PDB entry 5KR8 | X-ray diffraction, 2.12 A resolution | chain A

[Chain A]
Protein: Beta-secretase 1
Source organism: Homo sapiens
Notes: EC 3.4.23.46; engineered mutation(s): UNP residues 14-454
Reference sequence: P56817 (BACE1_HUMAN); residues 1-441 here correspond to UniProt positions 14-454 (UniProt number = residue number + 13)
Amino-acid sequence (455 residues; row label = number of the first residue in the row; numbers below 1 keep their minus sign (Met-13 is residue -13)):
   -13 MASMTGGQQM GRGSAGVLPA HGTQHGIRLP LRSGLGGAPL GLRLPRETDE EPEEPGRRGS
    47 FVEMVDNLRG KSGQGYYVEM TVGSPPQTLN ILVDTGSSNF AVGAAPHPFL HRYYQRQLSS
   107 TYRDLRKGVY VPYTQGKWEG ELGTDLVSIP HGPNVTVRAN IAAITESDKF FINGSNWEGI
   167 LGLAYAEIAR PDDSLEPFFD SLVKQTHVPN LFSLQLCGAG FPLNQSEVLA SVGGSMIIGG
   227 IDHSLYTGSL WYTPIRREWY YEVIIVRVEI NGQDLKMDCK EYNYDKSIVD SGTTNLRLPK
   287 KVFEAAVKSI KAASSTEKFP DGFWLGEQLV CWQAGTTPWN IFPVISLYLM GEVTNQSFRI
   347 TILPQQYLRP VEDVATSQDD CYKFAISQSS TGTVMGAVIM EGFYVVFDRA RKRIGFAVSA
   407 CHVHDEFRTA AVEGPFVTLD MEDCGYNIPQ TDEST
Disordered / not traced: -13 to 46, 205-216, 318-325, 358-365, 434-441
Construct notes: expression tag (-13 to 0)
Disulfides: Cys203-Cys407, Cys265-Cys430
Residues lining bound ligands: BACE1 (6WE; (4S,6S)-4-[2,4-bis(fluoranyl)phenyl]-6-(3,5-dimethyl-1,2-oxazol-4-yl)-4-methyl-5,6-dihydro-1,3-thiazin-2-amine): Leu78, Asp80, Gly82, Ser83, Tyr119, Thr120, Gln121, Phe156, Ile158, Trp163, Ile166, Asp276, Gly278, Thr279

[Summary]
Ligands of chain A: BACE1.
Chain A is Beta-secretase 1 (Homo sapiens); the structure,
(4S,6S)-4-[2,4-bis(fluoranyl)phenyl]-6-(3,5-dimethyl-1,2-oxazol-4-yl)-4-methyl-5,6-dihydro-1,3-thiazin-2-amine
(compound 5) bound to BACE1, was determined by X-ray diffraction together with 5KQF from the same study.
